Entry 5AJP (X-ray diffraction, 1.65 A resolution); this record covers chains A and B.

== Chain A ==
Protein: Polypeptide N-acetylgalactosaminyltransferase 2
Organism: Homo sapiens
Notes: EC 2.4.1.41
Reference sequence: Q10471 (GALT2_HUMAN); numbering as in UniProt (aligned over 1-571)
Chain sequence (571 residues; row label = number of the first residue in the row):
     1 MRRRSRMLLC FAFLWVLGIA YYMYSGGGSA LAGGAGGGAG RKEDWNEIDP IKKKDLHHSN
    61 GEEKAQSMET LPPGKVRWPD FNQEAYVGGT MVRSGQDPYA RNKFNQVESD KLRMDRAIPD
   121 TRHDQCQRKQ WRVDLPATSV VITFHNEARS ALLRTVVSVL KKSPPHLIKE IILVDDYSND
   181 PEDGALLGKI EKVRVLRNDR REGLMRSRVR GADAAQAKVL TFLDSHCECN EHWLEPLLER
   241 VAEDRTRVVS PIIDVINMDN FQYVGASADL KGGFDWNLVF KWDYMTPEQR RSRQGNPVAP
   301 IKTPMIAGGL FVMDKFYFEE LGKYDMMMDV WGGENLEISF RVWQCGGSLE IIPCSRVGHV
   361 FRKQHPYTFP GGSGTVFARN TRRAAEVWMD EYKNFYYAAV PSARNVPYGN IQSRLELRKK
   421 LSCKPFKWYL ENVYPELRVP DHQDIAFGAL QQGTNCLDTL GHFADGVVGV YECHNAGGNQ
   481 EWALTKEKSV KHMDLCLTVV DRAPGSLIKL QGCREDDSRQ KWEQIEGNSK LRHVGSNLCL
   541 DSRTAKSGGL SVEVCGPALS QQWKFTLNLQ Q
Not modelled in the structure: 1-74, 570-571
Construct notes: engineered mutation Asp516 (Asn in Q10471)
Disulfide bonds: Cys126-Cys354, Cys345-Cys423, Cys456-Cys473, Cys496-Cys513, Cys539-Cys555
Ion coordination: Mn2+: Asp224, His226, His359 (together with UDP)
Residues lining bound ligands:
  - 2-acetamido-2-deoxy-alpha-D-galactopyranose (A2G): Asp458, Leu460, Gly461, Tyr471, His474, Ala476, Gly477, Gly478, Asn479, Gln480
  - UDP (uridine-5'-diphosphate): Thr143, Phe144, His145, Glu147, Asp176, Arg201, Gly203, Leu204, Asp224, Ser225, His226, Val330, Trp331, His359, Arg362, His365, Tyr367
Swiss-Prot annotation at these positions:
  - binding site (substrate): Thr143, Asp176, Arg201, Ser225, Trp331, Arg362, His365, Tyr367
  - binding site (Mn(2+)): Asp224, His226, His359
  - modified residue: Ser536 (Phosphoserine)
  - glycosylation: Ser29 (O-linked (Xyl...) (chondroitin sulfate) serine)
  - natural variant: Phe104 (F104S: In CDG2T), Arg200 to Gln571 (deletion: In CDG2T), Arg210 (R210P: In CDG2T), Lys271 (K271R: Found in a patient with multiple abnormalities including neonatal hypotonia, psychomotor delay, feeding difficulty and dysmorphic features), Gln289 to Gln571 (deletion: In CDG2T), Met493 (M493V: Found in a patient with multiple abnormalities including neonatal hypotonia, psychomotor delay, feeding difficulty and dysmorphic features)
  - mutagenesis: Trp282 (W282A: Loss of enzyme activity), Phe361 (F361A: Loss of enzyme activity)
What the authors report for this chain:
  - catalytic residues: Trp331
  - Mn2+ coordination: Asp224, His226, His359
  - mutagenesis - W282A, F361A: decreased catalytic activity with Mucin (chain B)
  - binding site for 2-acetamido-2-deoxy-alpha-D-galactopyranose: Asp458, Tyr471, His474, Asn479
  - conformationally variable residues (loop rearrangement, side-chain flip): Trp331, Arg362 to Ser373
  - specificity-determining residues: Phe280, Trp282, Phe361

== Chain B ==
Protein: Mucin
Organism: Homo sapiens
Reference sequence: Q14886 (Q14886_HUMAN); residues 1-15 here correspond to UniProt positions 65-79 (UniProt number = residue number + 64)
Chain sequence (17 residues; numbered 0 to 16; the number before each row is that of its first residue; numbering starts at 0):
     0 AGTTPSPVPT TSTTSAA
Not modelled in the structure: 0-1
Construct notes: expression tag (0, 16)
Glycans and other covalent adducts: 2-acetamido-2-deoxy-alpha-D-galactopyranose (A2G) linked to Thr13
What the authors report for this chain:
  - binding site for UDP: Ser5
  - post-translational modification sites: Thr13

== Chain A / chain B interface ==
Contacting residue pairs (35):
  Val255(A) - Pro8(B)
  Ala266(A) - Pro8(B)  hydrophobic
  Leu270(A) - Pro8(B)
  Leu270(A) - Thr9(B)
  Leu270(A) - Thr10(B)
  Phe280(A) - Pro6(B)
  Trp282(A) - Pro6(B)  hydrogen bond (side chain-backbone)
  Trp282(A) - Val7(B)
  Trp282(A) - Pro8(B)
  Trp282(A) - Thr9(B)
  Tyr284(A) - Thr10(B)
  Trp331(A) - Thr2(B)
  Trp331(A) - Thr3(B)
  Trp331(A) - Pro4(B)  hydrophobic
  Trp331(A) - Ser5(B)
  Phe361(A) - Ser5(B)
  Phe361(A) - Pro6(B)
  Phe361(A) - Val7(B)  hydrophobic
  Phe361(A) - Pro8(B)
  Arg362(A) - Pro4(B)
  Arg362(A) - Ser5(B)
  Lys363(A) - Pro4(B)
  Gln364(A) - Pro4(B)
  His365(A) - Thr2(B)  hydrogen bond (side chain-backbone)
  His365(A) - Thr3(B)
  His365(A) - Pro4(B)
  Ser373(A) - Thr2(B)  hydrogen bond
  Gly374(A) - Thr2(B)
  Phe377(A) - Thr2(B)
  Tyr471(A) - Thr13(B)
  His474(A) - Ser11(B)
  Ala476(A) - Thr10(B)
  Gly478(A) - Ala15(B)
  Asn479(A) - Ala15(B)
  Asn479(A) - Ala16(B)  hydrogen bond (side chain-backbone)
Interface residues without a listed pair, chain A (21 interface residues in all): Ile253
Interface residues without a listed pair, chain B (14 interface residues in all): Ser14
From the paper, about this interface:
  - interface residues, chain A: Val255(A), Leu270(A), Phe280(A), Trp282(A), Tyr284(A), Phe361(A), His365(A), Ser373(A), Phe377(A)

== Summary ==
The interface between chain A and chain B involves 21 residues on one side and 14 on the other; the contacts
include 4 hydrogen bonds. Among the polar pairs are Trp282(A)-Pro6(B), His365(A)-Thr2(B) and
Ser373(A)-Thr2(B). From the paper: the catalytic residue Trp331(A); W282A and F361A of chain A reduce
catalytic activity with Mucin (chain B).
Chain A is Polypeptide N-acetylgalactosaminyltransferase 2 and chain B is Mucin, both from Homo sapiens; the
structure, Crystal structure of the active form of GalNAc-T2 in complex with UDP and the glycopeptide
MUC5AC-13, was determined by X-ray diffraction, deposited together with 5AJN and 5AJO.
